PDB entry 4LTC | X-ray diffraction, 2.50 A resolution | chains B and C of the 28 polymer chains in the assembly

[Chain B]
Name: Proteasome subunit alpha type-3
Source organism: Saccharomyces cerevisiae
Notes: EC 3.4.25.1
UniProtKB: P23638 (PSA3_YEAST); residues 0-257 here correspond to UniProt positions 1-258 (UniProt number = residue number + 1)
Sequence (258 residues; numbered 0 to 257; the number before each row is that of its first residue; numbering starts at 0):
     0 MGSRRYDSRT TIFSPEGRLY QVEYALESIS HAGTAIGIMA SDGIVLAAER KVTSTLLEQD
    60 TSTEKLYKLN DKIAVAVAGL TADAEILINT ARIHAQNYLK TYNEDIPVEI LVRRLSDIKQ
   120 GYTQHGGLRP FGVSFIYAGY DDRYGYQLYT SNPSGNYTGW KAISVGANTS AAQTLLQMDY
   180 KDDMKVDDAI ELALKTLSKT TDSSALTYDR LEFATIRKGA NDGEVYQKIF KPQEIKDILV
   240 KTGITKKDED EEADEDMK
Disordered / not traced: 0, 245-257
UniProt features mapped onto this chain:
  - cross-link (Glycyl lysine isopeptide (Lys-Gly)): Lys99 (interchain with G-Cter in ubiquitin), Lys198 (interchain with G-Cter in ubiquitin), Lys230 (interchain with G-Cter in ubiquitin)

[Chain C]
Name: Proteasome subunit alpha type-4
Source organism: Saccharomyces cerevisiae
Notes: EC 3.4.25.1
UniProtKB: P40303 (PSA4_YEAST); residues -1 to 252 here correspond to UniProt positions 1-254 (UniProt number = residue number + 2)
Sequence (254 residues; each row starts with the number of its first residue; numbers below 1 keep their minus sign (Met-1 is residue -1)):
    -1 MSGYDRALSI FSPDGHIFQV EYALEAVKRG TCAVGVKGKN CVVLGCERRS TLKLQDTRIT
    59 PSKVSKIDSH VVLSFSGLNA DSRILIEKAR VEAQSHRLTL EDPVTVEYLT RYVAGVQQRY
   119 TQSGGVRPFG VSTLIAGFDP RDDEPKLYQT EPSGIYSSWS AQTIGRNSKT VREFLEKNYD
   179 RKEPPATVEE CVKLTVRSLL EVVQTGAKNI EITVVKPDSD IVALSSEEIN QYVTQIEQEK
   239 QEQQEQDKKK KSNH
Disordered / not traced: -1 to 0, 242-252
UniProt features mapped onto this chain:
  - modified residue: Thr58 (Phosphothreonine)

[How chain B and chain C interact]
Residue-residue contacts (74):
  Arg3(B) - Arg4(C)  hydrogen bond (backbone-side chain)
  Asp6(B) - Tyr2(C)  hydrogen bond
  Asp6(B) - Arg4(C)  salt bridge
  Arg8(B) - Arg4(C)
  Thr10(B) - Leu6(C)
  Thr10(B) - Arg125(C)
  Ile11(B) - Leu6(C)  hydrophobic
  Ile11(B) - Gln17(C)
  Phe12(B) - Gln17(C)  hydrogen bond (backbone-side chain)
  Phe12(B) - Tyr20(C)  hydrophobic
  Phe12(B) - Ala21(C)  hydrophobic
  Phe12(B) - Leu76(C)  hydrophobic
  Phe12(B) - Arg125(C)
  Phe12(B) - Pro126(C)
  Phe12(B) - Gly128(C)
  Ser13(B) - Tyr20(C)
  Pro14(B) - Tyr20(C)  hydrophobic
  Pro14(B) - Glu23(C)
  Glu15(B) - Glu23(C)
  Glu15(B) - Arg27(C)  hydrogen bond (backbone-side chain)
  Gly16(B) - Tyr20(C)
  Gly16(B) - Glu23(C)
  Gly16(B) - Ala24(C)
  Gly16(B) - Arg27(C)
  Arg17(B) - Arg27(C)
  Leu18(B) - Arg125(C)
  Met38(B) - Asp54(C)
  Met38(B) - Arg56(C)
  Arg112(B) - Arg81(C)
  Ser115(B) - Arg81(C)  hydrogen bond (backbone-side chain)
  Asp116(B) - Arg81(C)  salt bridge
  Gln119(B) - Ala78(C)
  Gln119(B) - Asp79(C)
  Gln119(B) - Ile82(C)
  Thr122(B) - Arg125(C)  hydrogen bond (backbone-side chain)
  Gln123(B) - Tyr118(C)
  Gln123(B) - Val124(C)
  Gln123(B) - Arg125(C)  hydrogen bond (backbone-backbone)
  Gln123(B) - Pro126(C)
  Gln123(B) - Phe127(C)
  His124(B) - Gly123(C)
  His124(B) - Val124(C)
  Gly125(B) - Tyr2(C)
  Gly125(B) - Gly123(C)
  Gly126(B) - Tyr2(C)
  Tyr143(B) - Arg56(C)  hydrogen bond (backbone-side chain)
  Tyr143(B) - Ile57(C)  hydrophobic
  Tyr145(B) - Arg56(C)  hydrogen bond (backbone-side chain)
  Gln146(B) - Ile57(C)
  Leu147(B) - Ile57(C)
  Tyr148(B) - Ile57(C)
  Ser153(B) - Ala78(C)
  Gly154(B) - Ala78(C)
  Gly154(B) - Arg81(C)  hydrogen bond (backbone-side chain)
  Asn155(B) - Asn77(C)  hydrogen bond
  Asn155(B) - Ala78(C)
  Tyr156(B) - Pro59(C)
  Tyr156(B) - Arg81(C)
  Gly158(B) - Gln53(C)
  Gly158(B) - Asp54(C)  hydrogen bond (backbone-backbone)
  Gly158(B) - Thr58(C)  hydrogen bond (backbone-side chain)
  Trp159(B) - Leu50(C)  hydrophobic
  Trp159(B) - Leu52(C)
  Trp159(B) - Gln53(C)
  Trp159(B) - Asp54(C)
  Lys160(B) - Leu52(C)  hydrogen bond (backbone-backbone)
  Lys160(B) - Gln53(C)
  Ala161(B) - Leu52(C)
  Gln172(B) - Leu50(C)
  Gln172(B) - Leu52(C)
  Leu175(B) - Leu52(C)  hydrophobic
  Gln176(B) - Lys51(C)
  Gln176(B) - Leu52(C)
  Tyr179(B) - Leu52(C)  hydrophobic
Also at the interface, not in a pair above, chain B (41 interface residues in all): Glu108, Thr157

[Summary]
41 residues of chain B face 31 of chain C across their interface, with 14 hydrogen bonds and 2 salt bridges.
Among the polar pairs are Asp6(B)-Arg4(C), Asp116(B)-Arg81(C) and Arg3(B)-Arg4(C).
Chain B is Proteasome subunit alpha type-3 and chain C is Proteasome subunit alpha type-4, both from
Saccharomyces cerevisiae; the structure, Crystal structure of yeast 20S proteasome in complex with enone
carmaphycin analogue 6, was determined by X-ray diffraction, deposited together with 4HNP, 4HRC and 4HRD.
